8Q96 - chains A and C of the 12 polymer chains in the assembly; structure by electron microscopy, 3.09 A resolution.

== Chain A ==
Name: Isoform Tau-E of Microtubule-associated protein tau
From: Mus musculus
UniProt: P10637 (TAU_MOUSE), isoform P10637-6; residues 274-329 here correspond to UniProt positions 183-238 (UniProt number = residue number - 91)
Chain sequence (56 residues; numbered 274 to 329; the number before each row is that of its first residue):
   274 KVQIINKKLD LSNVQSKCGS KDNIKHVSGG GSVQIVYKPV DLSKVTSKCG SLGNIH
Sequence notes: conflict Ser301 (Pro210 in P10637)
From the paper describing this entry:
  - contacts within the chain: Asp295-Lys311 (salt bridge)

== Chain C ==
Name: Unknown protein
From: Mus musculus
Chain sequence (10 residues; each row starts with the number of its first residue; X marks 10 residues of unknown identity (built as UNK)):
     1 XXXXXXXXXX

== Interface between chain A and chain C ==
Chain A side of the interface, 5 residues: Val318, Thr319, Ser320, Leu325, Asn327

== In short ==
Chain A and chain C make no direct contact in this assembly. From the paper: contacts within the chain
involving Asp295(A) and Lys311(A).
Chain A is Isoform Tau-E of Microtubule-associated protein tau and chain C is Unknown protein, both from Mus
musculus; the structure, P301S Tau Filaments from the Brains of Tg2541 Transgenic Mouse Line, was determined
by electron microscopy together with 8Q92 from the same study.
